PDB entry 7KXQ | X-ray diffraction, 1.38 A resolution | chain A

# Chain A
Molecule: Isoform BTK-C of Tyrosine-protein kinase BTK
From: Homo sapiens
Notes: EC 2.7.10.2; fragment: kinase domain
Reference sequence: Q06187 (BTK_HUMAN), isoform Q06187-2; residues 390-659 here correspond to UniProt positions 424-693 (UniProt number = residue number + 34)
Chain sequence (270 residues; row label = number of the first residue in the row):
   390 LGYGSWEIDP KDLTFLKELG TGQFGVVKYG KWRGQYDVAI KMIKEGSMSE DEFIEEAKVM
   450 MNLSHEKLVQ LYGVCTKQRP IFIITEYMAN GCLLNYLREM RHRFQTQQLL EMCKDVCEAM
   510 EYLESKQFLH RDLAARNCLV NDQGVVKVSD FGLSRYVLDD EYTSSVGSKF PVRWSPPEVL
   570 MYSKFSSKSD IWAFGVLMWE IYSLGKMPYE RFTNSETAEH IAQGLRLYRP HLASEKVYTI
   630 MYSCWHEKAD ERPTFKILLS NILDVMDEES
Ligand contacts: X9Y (3-tert-butyl-N-[(5R)-2-{2-[3,5-dimethyl-1-(propan-2-yl)-1H-pyrazol-4-yl]-3H-imidazo[4,5-b]pyridin-7-yl}-6,7,8,9-tetrahydro-5H-benzo[7]annulen-5-yl]-1,2,4-oxadiazole-5-carboxamide): L408, G409, T410, G411, Q412, F413, V416, A428, K430, T474, E475, Y476, M477, A478, N479, G480, C481, D521, N526, L528, S538, D539, L542, S543, V546, Y551

# Overview
Chain A binds compound X9Y.
Chain A is Isoform BTK-C of Tyrosine-protein kinase BTK (Homo sapiens); the structure, BTK1 soaked with
compound 30, was determined by X-ray diffraction, deposited together with 7KXL, 7KXM, 7KXN, 7KXO and 7KXP.
